Entry 9GFV (X-ray diffraction, 1.14 A resolution); this record covers chain A.

# Chain A
Protein: Carbonic anhydrase 2
Organism: Homo sapiens
Notes: EC 4.2.1.1
UniProtKB: P00918 (CAH2_HUMAN); the author numbering skips numbers that UniProt does not, so the offset changes along the chain: 1-125 = UniProt 1-125; 127-261 = UniProt 126-260
Sequence (260 residues; row label = number of the first residue in the row; note: 1 number in that range is skipped by the numbering (no residue carries it; nothing is unmodelled there)):
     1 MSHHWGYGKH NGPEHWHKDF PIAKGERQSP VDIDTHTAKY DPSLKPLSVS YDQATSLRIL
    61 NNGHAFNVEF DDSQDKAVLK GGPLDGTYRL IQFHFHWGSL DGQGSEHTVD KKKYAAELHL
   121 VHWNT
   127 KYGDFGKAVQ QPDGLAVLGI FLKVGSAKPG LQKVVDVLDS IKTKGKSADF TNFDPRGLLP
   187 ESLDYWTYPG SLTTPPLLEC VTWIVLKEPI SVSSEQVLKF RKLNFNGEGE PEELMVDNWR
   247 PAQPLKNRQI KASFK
Disordered / not traced: 1-3
Ion coordination: Zn2+: H94, H96, H119 (together with (4-methylphenyl)-tris(oxidanyl)boron)
Small-molecule neighbours: (4-methylphenyl)-tris(oxidanyl)boron (A1IKU): Q92, H94, H96, E106, H119, V121, F131, V143, S197, L198, T199, T200, W209
Swiss-Prot annotation at these positions:
  - active site: H64 (Proton donor/acceptor)
  - binding site (Zn(2+)): H94, H96, H119
  - binding site (substrate): T199, T200
  - site: Y7 (Fine-tunes the proton-transfer properties of H-64), N62 (Fine-tunes the proton-transfer properties of H-64), N67 (Fine-tunes the proton-transfer properties of H-64), Q92 (Involved in the binding of some activators, including histamine and L-histidine)
  - modified residue: S2 (N-acetylserine), S166 (Phosphoserine), S173 (Phosphoserine)
What the authors report for this chain:
  - binding site for (4-methylphenyl)-tris(oxidanyl)boron: T199

# Summary
Bound to chain A: (4-methylphenyl)-tris(oxidanyl)boron. H94, H96 and H119 coordinate Zn2+. UniProt lists
active-site residue H64, 3 Zn2+-binding residues and substrate-binding residues T199 and T200. The paper
reports a binding site for (4-methylphenyl)-tris(oxidanyl)boron at T199.
Chain A is Carbonic anhydrase 2 (Homo sapiens); the structure, HUMAN CARBONIC ANHYDRASE II IN COMPLEX WITH
4-methylphenyl-boronic acid, was determined by X-ray diffraction (same publication as 9GFW and 9GFX).
